Entry 7ROO (X-ray diffraction, 1.52 A resolution); this record covers chain A.

Chain A:
Protein: CylK
From: Cylindrospermum licheniforme UTEX B 2014
UniProt: A0A1Y0K711 (A0A1Y0K711_9NOST); residues 1-676 here = UniProt positions 1-676
Chain sequence (686 residues; row label = number of the first residue in the row):
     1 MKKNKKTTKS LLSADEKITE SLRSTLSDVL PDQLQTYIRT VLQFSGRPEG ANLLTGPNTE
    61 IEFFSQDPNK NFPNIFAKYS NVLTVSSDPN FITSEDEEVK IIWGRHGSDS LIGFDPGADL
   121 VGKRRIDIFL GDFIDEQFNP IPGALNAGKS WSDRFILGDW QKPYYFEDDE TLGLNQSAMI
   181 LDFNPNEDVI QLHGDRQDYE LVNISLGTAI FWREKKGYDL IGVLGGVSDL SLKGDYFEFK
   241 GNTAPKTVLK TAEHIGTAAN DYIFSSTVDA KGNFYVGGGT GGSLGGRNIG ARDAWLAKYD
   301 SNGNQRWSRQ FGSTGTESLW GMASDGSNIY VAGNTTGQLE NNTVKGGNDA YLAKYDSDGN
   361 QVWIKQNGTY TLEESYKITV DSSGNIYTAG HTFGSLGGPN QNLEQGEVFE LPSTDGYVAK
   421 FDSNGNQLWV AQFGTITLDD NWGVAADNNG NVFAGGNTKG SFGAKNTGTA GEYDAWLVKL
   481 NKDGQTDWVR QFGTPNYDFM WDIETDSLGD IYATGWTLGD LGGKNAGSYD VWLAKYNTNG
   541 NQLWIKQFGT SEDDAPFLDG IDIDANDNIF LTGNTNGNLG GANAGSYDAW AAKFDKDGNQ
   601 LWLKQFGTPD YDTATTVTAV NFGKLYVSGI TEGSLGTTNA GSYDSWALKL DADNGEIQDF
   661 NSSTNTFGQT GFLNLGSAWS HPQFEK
Disordered / not traced: 1-6, 394-409, 668-686
Differences from the reference sequence: expression tag (677-686)
Ion coordination: Ca2+ site 1: Thr84, Ser86, Asp88, Gly104, His106, Asp109; Ca2+ site 2: Arg105, Gly107, Asp109, Gly131, Asp132, Asp153; Ca2+ site 3: Asp132, Trp151, Asp153, Asp188; Ca2+ site 4: Tyr165, Glu167, Gly173, Gln176, Asp219, Leu220; Ca2+ site 5: Thr257, Ala259, Asp261, Gly641, Tyr643, Asp644; Mg2+ site 1: Gly285, Ser308; Ca2+ site 6: Gly290, Arg292, Asp293, Ser313, Gly315, Glu317; Ca2+ site 7: Thr414, Asp415, Thr435, Thr437, Asp439; Ca2+ site 8: Tyr473, Asp474, Thr494, Asn496, Asp498; Mg2+ site 2: Asp502, Asp559, Ile561; Ca2+ site 9: Gly527, Tyr529, Asp530, Thr550, Glu552, Asp554; Ca2+ site 10: Gly585, Tyr587, Asp588, Thr608, Asp610, Asp612
Reported in the primary citation:
  - binding site for bromide ion: Thr84, Arg105, Ser318, Trp320, Asn334, Tyr473, Phe499
  - Ca2+ coordination: Arg105
  - conformationally variable residues (side-chain flip): Leu438, Asp440
  - catalytic residues: Arg105, Tyr473 (from molecular simulation)
  - catalytic residues: Glu374, His391, Asp440 (proposed by the authors, not directly observed)
  - mutagenesis - R105A, Y473A: abolished catalytic activity on 1
  - mutagenesis - S318A, N334A: unchanged catalytic activity on 1
  - mutagenesis - E374A, L438A, D440A, Y473F: decreased catalytic activity
  - mutagenesis - E374A, L438A, D440A: abolished catalytic activity on 2
  - mutagenesis - R105K, D440N: abolished catalytic activity
  - mutagenesis - R105A, Y473A: abolished catalytic activity on 3 + 4
  - mutagenesis - F499A: unchanged catalytic activity on 2

Overview:
Thr84, Ser86, Asp88, Gly104, His106 and Asp109 form the Ca2+ site 1. Arg105, Gly107, Asp109, Gly131, Asp132
and Asp153 coordinate Ca2+ site 2. From the paper: catalytic residues Arg105, Tyr473 and Glu374 among others;
E374A, L438A and D440A, among others, reduce catalytic activity; 11 substitutions were tested in all.
Chain A is CylK (Cylindrospermum licheniforme UTEX B 2014); the structure, Crystal structure of Friedel-Crafts
alkylating enzyme CylK from Cylindospermum licheniforme with bromide, was determined by X-ray diffraction,
deposited together with 7RON.
